4J6R - chains G and H of the 3 polymer chains in the assembly; structure by X-ray diffraction, 1.64 A resolution.

# Chain G
Protein: Envelope glycoprotein gp160
Source organism: Human immunodeficiency virus 1
Amino-acid sequence (359 residues; row label = number of the first residue in the row; note: 90 numbers in that range are skipped by the numbering (no residue carries them; nothing is unmodelled there)):
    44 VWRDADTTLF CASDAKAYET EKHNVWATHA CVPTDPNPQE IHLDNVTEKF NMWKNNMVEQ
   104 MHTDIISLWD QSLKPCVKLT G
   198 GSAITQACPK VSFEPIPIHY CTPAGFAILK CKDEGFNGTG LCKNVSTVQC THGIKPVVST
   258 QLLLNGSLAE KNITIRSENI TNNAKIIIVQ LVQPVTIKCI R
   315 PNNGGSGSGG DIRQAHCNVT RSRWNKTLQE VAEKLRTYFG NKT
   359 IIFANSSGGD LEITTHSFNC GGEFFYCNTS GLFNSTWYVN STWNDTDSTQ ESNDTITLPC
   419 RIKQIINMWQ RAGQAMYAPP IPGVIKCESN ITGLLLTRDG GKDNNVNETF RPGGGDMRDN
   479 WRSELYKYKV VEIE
Disordered / not traced: 315-324, 405-410
Cystine bridges: Cys-54/Cys-74, Cys-119/Cys-205, Cys-218/Cys-247, Cys-228/Cys-239, Cys-296/Cys-331, Cys-378/Cys-445, Cys-385/Cys-418
Glycans and other covalent adducts: N-acetylglucosamine (NAG) linked to Asn-234, Asn-241, Asn-262, Asn-276, Asn-332, Asn-363, Asn-386, Asn-392, Asn-448

# Chain H
Protein: Heavy chain of antibody VRC23
Source organism: Homo sapiens
Notes: antibody fragment or engineered binder
Amino-acid sequence (224 residues; each row starts with the number of its first residue; a row labelled like 82A-82C holds insertion residues (82A, then the next letters in order)):
     1 EVQFVQSGAE VKKPGASVRV SCEASGYSFT DYVLQWIRQA PGQRPEWMGW IK
   52A P
    53 ERGAVSYAPQ FQGRLTLTRD LYTETAYMHF
82A-82C KNL
    83 RSDDTAIYYC ARGVRRDA
100A-100D SWWL
   101 QFWGQGTLVT VSSASTKGPS VFPLAPSSKS TSGGTAALGC LVKDYFPEPV TVSWNSGALT
   161 SGVHTFPAVL QSSGLYSLSS VVTVPSSSLG TQTYICNVNH KPSNTKVDKK VEPKSC
Disordered / not traced: 215-216
Modified positions: Glu-1 (pyroglutamic acid; PCA)
Cystine bridges: Cys-22/Cys-92, Cys-140/Cys-196

# Chain G / chain H interface
Residue-residue contacts - 31 pairs, chain G then chain H:
  Lys-97(G) / Asp-99(H)  salt bridge
  Gly-124(G) / Tyr-74(H)
  Asn-279(G) / Trp-100B(H)  hydrogen bond
  Asn-280(G) / Trp-47(H)
  Asn-280(G) / Trp-50(H)  hydrogen bond
  Asn-280(G) / Ser-58(H)
  Asn-280(G) / Trp-100B(H)
  Ala-281(G) / Trp-50(H)  hydrophobic
  Ala-281(G) / Lys-52(H)  hydrogen bond (backbone-side chain)
  Ala-281(G) / Ser-100A(H)
  Ser-365(G) / Val-57(H)
  Ser-365(G) / Tyr-59(H)
  Gly-366(G) / Val-57(H)
  Gly-367(G) / Arg-54(H)
  Gly-367(G) / Gly-55(H)
  Asp-368(G) / Arg-54(H)  hydrogen bond (backbone-backbone)
  Asp-368(G) / Arg-71(H)  salt bridge
  Glu-370(G) / Arg-54(H)
  Ile-371(G) / Arg-54(H)
  Ile-371(G) / Ala-56(H)  hydrophobic
  Asn-425(G) / Arg-54(H)  hydrogen bond (backbone-side chain)
  Met-426(G) / Arg-54(H)
  Trp-427(G) / Arg-54(H)
  Asp-457(G) / Gln-64(H)  hydrogen bond
  Gly-458(G) / Pro-61(H)
  Gly-459(G) / Pro-61(H)
  Lys-460(G) / Glu-46(H)  salt bridge
  Lys-460(G) / Gln-62(H)
  Arg-469(G) / Gln-64(H)  hydrogen bond
  Gly-473(G) / Arg-54(H)  hydrogen bond (backbone-side chain)
  Met-475(G) / Arg-54(H)
Also at the interface, not in a pair above, chain G (23 interface residues in all): Leu-122, Lys-282
Also at the interface, not in a pair above, chain H (19 interface residues in all): Glu-53

# Summary
23 residues of chain G face 19 of chain H across their interface; the contacts include 8 hydrogen bonds and 3
salt bridges. Among the polar pairs are Lys-97(G)/Asp-99(H), Asp-368(G)/Arg-71(H) and Lys-460(G)/Glu-46(H).
Chain G is Envelope glycoprotein gp160 (Human immunodeficiency virus 1) and chain H is Heavy chain of antibody
VRC23 (Homo sapiens); the structure, Crystal structure of broadly and potently neutralizing antibody VRC23 in
complex with HIV-1 gp120, was determined by X-ray diffraction (same publication as 4JB9).
